Entry 7UGN (electron microscopy, 3.40 A resolution); this record covers chains A and D of the 18 polymer chains in the assembly.

# Chain A
Molecule: Envelope glycoprotein gp120
From: Human immunodeficiency virus 1
UniProt: Q2N0S5 (Q2N0S5_9HIV1); aligned to UniProt positions 31-481 over residues 32-506 (the alignment contains insertions or deletions, so no single offset holds)
Chain sequence (451 residues; row label = number of the first residue in the row; note: 26 numbers in that range are skipped by the numbering (no residue carries them; nothing is unmodelled there)):
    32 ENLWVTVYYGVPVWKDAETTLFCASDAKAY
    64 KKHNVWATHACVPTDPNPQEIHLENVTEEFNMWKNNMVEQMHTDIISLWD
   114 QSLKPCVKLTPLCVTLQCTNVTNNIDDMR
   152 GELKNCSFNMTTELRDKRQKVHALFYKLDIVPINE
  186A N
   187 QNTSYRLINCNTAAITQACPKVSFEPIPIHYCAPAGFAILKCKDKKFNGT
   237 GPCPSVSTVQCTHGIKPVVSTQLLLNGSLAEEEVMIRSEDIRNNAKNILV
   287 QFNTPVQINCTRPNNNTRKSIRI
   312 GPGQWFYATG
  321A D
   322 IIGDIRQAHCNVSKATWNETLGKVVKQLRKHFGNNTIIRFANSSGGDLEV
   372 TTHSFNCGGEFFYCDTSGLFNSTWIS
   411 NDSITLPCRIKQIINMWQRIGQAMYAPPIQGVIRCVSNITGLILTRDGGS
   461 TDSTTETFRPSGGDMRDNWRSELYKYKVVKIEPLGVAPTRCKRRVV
Sequence notes: conflict Lys64 (Glu63 in Q2N0S5), Arg169 (Lys160 in Q2N0S5), His173 (Tyr164 in Q2N0S5), Ala174 (Ser165 in Q2N0S5), Lys178 (Arg169 in Q2N0S5), Ile181 (Val172 in Q2N0S5), Pro183 (Gln174 in Q2N0S5), Thr189 (Lys188 in Q2N0S5), Ser190 (Glu189 in Q2N0S5), Ala199 (Ser198 in Q2N0S5), Asp276 (Asn275 in Q2N0S5), Arg278 (Thr277 in Q2N0S5), Trp316 (Ala313 in Q2N0S5), Asn332 (Thr330 in Q2N0S5), Asp386 (Asn384 in Q2N0S5), Asp462 (Asn459 in Q2N0S5), Ser471 (Gly468 in Q2N0S5), Cys501 (Ala498 in Q2N0S5)
Disulfides: Cys54-Cys74, Cys119-Cys205, Cys126-Cys196, Cys131-Cys157, Cys218-Cys247, Cys228-Cys239, Cys296-Cys331, Cys378-Cys445, Cys385-Cys418
Covalently attached groups: N-acetylglucosamine (NAG) linked to Asn88, Asn133, Asn156, Asn160, Asn234, Asn262, Asn295, Asn301, Asn363, Asn392; glycan linked to Asn332
What the authors report for this chain:
  - post-translational modification sites: Asn234, Asn363, Asn392

# Chain D
Molecule: Envelope glycoprotein gp41
From: Human immunodeficiency virus 1
UniProt: Q2N0S5 (Q2N0S5_9HIV1); residues 518-664 here correspond to UniProt positions 515-661 (UniProt number = residue number - 3)
Chain sequence (129 residues; row label = number of the first residue in the row; note: 18 numbers in that range are skipped by the numbering (no residue carries them; nothing is unmodelled there)):
   518 VFLGFLGAAGSTMGAASMTLTVQARNLLS
   565 LLKLTVWGIKQLQARVLAVERYLRDQQLLGIWGCSGKLICCTNVPWNSSW
   615 SNRNLSEIWDNMTWLQWDKEISNYTQIIYGLLEESQNQQEKNEQDLLALD
Sequence notes: conflict Cys605 (Thr602 in Q2N0S5)
Disulfides: Cys598-Cys604
Covalently attached groups: N-acetylglucosamine (NAG) linked to Asn637

# Interface between chain A and chain D
Pairs across the interface (82; chain A residue first):
  Leu34(A) - Pro609(D)
  Leu34(A) - Trp610(D)  hydrogen bond (backbone-backbone)
  Leu34(A) - Leu619(D)  hydrophobic
  Trp35(A) - Thr606(D)
  Trp35(A) - Asn607(D)
  Trp35(A) - Val608(D)
  Trp35(A) - Pro609(D)
  Val36(A) - Cys605(D)
  Val36(A) - Thr606(D)
  Val36(A) - Val608(D)  hydrophobic
  Val36(A) - Trp610(D)  hydrophobic
  Thr37(A) - Cys604(D)
  Thr37(A) - Cys605(D)
  Val38(A) - Trp596(D)  hydrophobic
  Val38(A) - Cys598(D)  hydrophobic
  Val38(A) - Leu602(D)
  Val38(A) - Ile603(D)
  Val38(A) - Cys604(D)  hydrogen bond (backbone-backbone)
  Tyr39(A) - Leu537(D)  hydrophobic
  Tyr39(A) - Leu602(D)
  Tyr39(A) - Ile603(D)  hydrophobic
  Tyr39(A) - Trp623(D)
  Tyr39(A) - Trp628(D)  hydrophobic
  Tyr40(A) - Leu537(D)
  Tyr40(A) - Tyr586(D)
  Tyr40(A) - Gln590(D)
  Tyr40(A) - Leu602(D)  hydrogen bond (backbone-backbone)
  Gly41(A) - Leu537(D)
  Gly41(A) - Gln540(D)
  Val42(A) - Trp628(D)  hydrophobic
  Pro43(A) - Leu523(D)  hydrophobic
  Val44(A) - Trp628(D)  hydrophobic
  Val44(A) - Leu629(D)  hydrophobic
  Val44(A) - Asp632(D)
  Trp45(A) - Leu523(D)  hydrophobic
  Trp45(A) - Ala526(D)  hydrophobic
  Lys46(A) - Asp632(D)
  Leu52(A) - Lys574(D)  hydrogen bond (backbone-side chain)
  Cys54(A) - Trp571(D)  hydrophobic
  Trp69(A) - Trp571(D)  hydrogen bond (backbone-side chain)
  Ala70(A) - Trp571(D)
  Ala73(A) - Trp571(D)
  Cys74(A) - Trp571(D)
  Val75(A) - Gln575(D)
  Ile84(A) - Gly521(D)
  Ile84(A) - Phe522(D)
  Leu86(A) - Leu523(D)
  Glu87(A) - Gly527(D)
  Asn88(A) - Gly527(D)
  Gln103(A) - Lys574(D)
  Asp107(A) - Val570(D)
  Asp107(A) - Trp571(D)
  Asp107(A) - Lys574(D)  salt bridge
  Ser110(A) - Val570(D)
  Leu111(A) - Val570(D)  hydrophobic
  Leu111(A) - Trp571(D)  hydrophobic
  Tyr217(A) - Trp571(D)  hydrophobic
  Pro220(A) - Ala578(D)  hydrophobic
  Ala221(A) - Leu545(D)
  Ala221(A) - Ser546(D)
  Ala221(A) - Ala582(D)
  Gly222(A) - Asn543(D)
  Thr244(A) - Phe522(D)
  Lys490(A) - Arg585(D)
  Ile491(A) - Leu523(D)  hydrophobic
  Ile491(A) - Arg585(D)  hydrogen bond (backbone-side chain)
  Pro493(A) - Leu544(D)  hydrophobic
  Leu494(A) - Leu593(D)  hydrophobic
  Val496(A) - Trp631(D)  hydrogen bond (backbone-side chain)
  Ala497(A) - Trp623(D)  hydrophobic
  Pro498(A) - Trp610(D)  hydrophobic
  Pro498(A) - Trp623(D)
  Pro498(A) - Trp631(D)
  Cys501(A) - Cys605(D)  disulfide
  Arg503(A) - Gly597(D)
  Arg503(A) - Cys598(D)
  Arg503(A) - Cys604(D)
  Arg503(A) - Cys605(D)  hydrogen bond (side chain-backbone)
  Arg503(A) - Thr606(D)
  Arg503(A) - Asn607(D)  hydrogen bond (backbone-side chain)
  Arg503(A) - Glu654(D)  salt bridge
  Val505(A) - Asn607(D)
Also at the interface, not in a pair above, chain A (49 interface residues in all): Thr50, Thr51, Gln114, Ala224, Glu492, Thr499
Also at the interface, not in a pair above, chain D (50 interface residues in all): Gly524, Ala525, Met530, Ser534, Thr569, Leu581, Asp589, Leu592, Trp614, Tyr643
Inter-chain disulfides: Cys501(A)-Cys605(D)

# Overview
49 residues of chain A and 50 residues of chain D are in contact; the contacts include 1 disulfide bond, 9
hydrogen bonds and 2 salt bridges. Polar contacts include Asp107(A)-Lys574(D), Arg503(A)-Glu654(D) and
Leu52(A)-Lys574(D). The paper reports modification sites Asn234(A), Asn363(A) and Asn392(A).
Here chain A is Envelope glycoprotein gp120 and chain D is Envelope glycoprotein gp41, both from Human
immunodeficiency virus 1. Entry 7UGN (Cryo-EM structure of BG24 inferred germline Fabs with germline CDR3s and
10-1074 Fabs in complex with ...) was determined by electron microscopy, deposited together with 7UGM, 7UGP,
7UGQ and 7UGO.
